8VNL - chains A and B of the 6 polymer chains in the assembly; structure by X-ray diffraction, 1.64 A resolution.

# Chain A
Name: Intron-encoded endonuclease I-PpoI
Source organism: Physarum polycephalum
Notes: EC 3.1.-.-
UniProtKB: Q94702 (PPO1_PHYPO); numbering as in UniProt (aligned over 2-163)
Sequence (162 residues; each row starts with the number of its first residue):
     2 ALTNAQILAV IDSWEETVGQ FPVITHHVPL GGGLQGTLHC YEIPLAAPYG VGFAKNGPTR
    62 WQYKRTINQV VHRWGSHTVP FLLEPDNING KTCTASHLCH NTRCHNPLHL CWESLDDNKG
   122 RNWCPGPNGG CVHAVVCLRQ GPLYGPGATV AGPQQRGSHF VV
Bound ions: Zn2+ site 1: Cys41, Cys100, Cys105, His110; Mn2+: Asn119 (shared with 1 residue of chain D; 1 residue of chain d); Na+: Asn119 (shared with 1 residue of chain D; 1 residue of chain d); Zn2+ site 2: Cys125, Cys132, His134, Cys138
From the paper describing this entry:
  - catalytic residues: His98
  - mutagenesis - H78A/H98A, H98A: decreased catalytic activity
  - mutagenesis - H78A: unchanged catalytic activity

# Chain B
Name: Intron-encoded endonuclease I-PpoI
Source organism: Physarum polycephalum
Notes: EC 3.1.-.-
UniProtKB: Q94702 (PPO1_PHYPO); residues 202-363 here correspond to UniProt positions 2-163 (UniProt number = residue number - 200)
Sequence (162 residues; row label = number of the first residue in the row):
   202 ALTNAQILAV IDSWEETVGQ FPVITHHVPL GGGLQGTLHC YEIPLAAPYG VGFAKNGPTR
   262 WQYKRTINQV VHRWGSHTVP FLLEPDNING KTCTASHLCH NTRCHNPLHL CWESLDDNKG
   322 RNWCPGPNGG CVHAVVCLRQ GPLYGPGATV AGPQQRGSHF VV
Bound ions: Zn2+ site 1: Cys241, Cys300, Cys305, His310; Mn2+: Asn319 (shared with 1 residue of chain C; 1 residue of chain c); Na+: Asn319 (shared with 1 residue of chain C; 1 residue of chain c); Zn2+ site 2: Cys325, Cys332, His334, Cys338

# Interface between chain A and chain B
Residue-residue contacts (121; chain A residue first):
  Leu9(A) - Arg357(B)
  Ile12(A) - Arg357(B)
  Asp13(A) - Arg357(B)  salt bridge
  Glu16(A) - Gln356(B)
  Glu16(A) - Arg357(B)  hydrogen bond (side chain-backbone)
  Glu16(A) - Gly358(B)  hydrogen bond (side chain-backbone)
  Glu16(A) - Phe361(B)
  Val19(A) - Phe361(B)  hydrophobic
  Gly20(A) - Phe361(B)
  Leu39(A) - Val363(B)
  His40(A) - Val362(B)
  His40(A) - Val363(B)  hydrogen bond (side chain-backbone)
  Tyr42(A) - His360(B)  hydrogen bond (side chain-backbone)
  Tyr42(A) - Phe361(B)
  Tyr42(A) - Val362(B)
  Phe82(A) - Ala352(B)  hydrophobic
  Phe82(A) - Gly353(B)
  Glu85(A) - Ala352(B)
  Glu85(A) - Gln355(B)
  Pro86(A) - Val351(B)
  Ile89(A) - Ala349(B)
  Ile89(A) - Val351(B)  hydrophobic
  Asn90(A) - Ala349(B)
  Cys94(A) - Val351(B)  hydrophobic
  Leu99(A) - Pro354(B)  hydrophobic
  Asn107(A) - Phe361(B)
  Asn107(A) - Val362(B)  hydrogen bond (side chain-backbone)
  Pro108(A) - Pro354(B)
  Pro108(A) - Gln355(B)  hydrogen bond (backbone-backbone)
  Pro108(A) - Phe361(B)
  Leu109(A) - Pro354(B)
  Leu109(A) - Gln355(B)
  Leu109(A) - Gln356(B)
  Leu109(A) - Phe361(B)
  Leu109(A) - Val362(B)
  Leu109(A) - Val363(B)
  His110(A) - Val363(B)  hydrogen bond (side chain-backbone)
  Leu111(A) - Gly353(B)
  Leu111(A) - Pro354(B)
  Cys112(A) - Thr350(B)
  Cys112(A) - Ala352(B)
  Trp113(A) - Thr350(B)
  Trp113(A) - Val351(B)  hydrogen bond (backbone-backbone)
  Trp113(A) - Ala352(B)  hydrogen bond (backbone-backbone)
  Glu114(A) - Thr350(B)  hydrogen bond
  Asp117(A) - Trp324(B)  hydrogen bond (backbone-side chain)
  Asp117(A) - Leu344(B)
  Asp118(A) - Gly348(B)
  Asp118(A) - Ala349(B)  hydrogen bond (side chain-backbone)
  Lys120(A) - Trp324(B)
  Gly121(A) - Trp324(B)
  Arg122(A) - Thr350(B)  hydrogen bond
  Trp124(A) - Asp317(B)  hydrogen bond (side chain-backbone)
  Trp124(A) - Lys320(B)
  Trp124(A) - Gly321(B)
  Trp124(A) - Trp324(B)  hydrophobic
  Val133(A) - Tyr345(B)
  Val133(A) - Gly346(B)
  Val133(A) - Pro347(B)
  His134(A) - Pro347(B)
  Ala135(A) - Pro347(B)  hydrogen bond (backbone-backbone)
  Val136(A) - Thr350(B)
  Val136(A) - Pro354(B)
  Leu144(A) - Asp317(B)
  Tyr145(A) - Val333(B)
  Gly146(A) - Val333(B)
  Pro147(A) - Val333(B)
  Pro147(A) - His334(B)
  Pro147(A) - Ala335(B)  hydrogen bond (backbone-backbone)
  Gly148(A) - Asp318(B)
  Ala149(A) - Ile289(B)
  Ala149(A) - Asp318(B)  hydrogen bond (backbone-side chain)
  Thr150(A) - Cys312(B)
  Thr150(A) - Trp313(B)
  Thr150(A) - Glu314(B)  hydrogen bond
  Thr150(A) - Asp318(B)
  Thr150(A) - Arg322(B)  hydrogen bond
  Thr150(A) - Val336(B)
  Val151(A) - Glu285(B)
  Val151(A) - Pro286(B)  hydrophobic
  Val151(A) - Ile289(B)  hydrophobic
  Val151(A) - Cys294(B)  hydrophobic
  Val151(A) - Trp313(B)  hydrogen bond (backbone-backbone)
  Ala152(A) - Phe282(B)  hydrophobic
  Ala152(A) - Glu285(B)
  Ala152(A) - Cys312(B)
  Ala152(A) - Trp313(B)  hydrogen bond (backbone-backbone)
  Gly153(A) - Phe282(B)
  Gly153(A) - Leu311(B)
  Pro154(A) - Leu299(B)  hydrophobic
  Pro154(A) - Pro308(B)
  Pro154(A) - Leu309(B)
  Pro154(A) - Leu311(B)
  Pro154(A) - Val336(B)
  Gln155(A) - Pro308(B)  hydrogen bond (backbone-backbone)
  Gln155(A) - Leu309(B)
  Gln156(A) - Glu216(B)
  Gln156(A) - Leu309(B)
  Arg157(A) - Leu209(B)
  Arg157(A) - Ile212(B)
  Arg157(A) - Asp213(B)  salt bridge
  Arg157(A) - Glu216(B)  hydrogen bond (backbone-side chain)
  Gly158(A) - Glu216(B)  hydrogen bond (backbone-side chain)
  His160(A) - Glu216(B)
  His160(A) - Glu217(B)
  His160(A) - Tyr242(B)  hydrogen bond (backbone-side chain)
  Phe161(A) - Glu216(B)
  Phe161(A) - Val219(B)  hydrophobic
  Phe161(A) - Gly220(B)
  Phe161(A) - Tyr242(B)
  Phe161(A) - Asn307(B)
  Phe161(A) - Pro308(B)
  Phe161(A) - Leu309(B)
  Val162(A) - His240(B)
  Val162(A) - Tyr242(B)  hydrogen bond (backbone-side chain)
  Val162(A) - Asn307(B)  hydrogen bond (backbone-side chain)
  Val162(A) - Leu309(B)
  Val163(A) - Leu239(B)
  Val163(A) - His240(B)  hydrogen bond (backbone-side chain)
  Val163(A) - Leu309(B)
  Val163(A) - His310(B)  hydrogen bond (backbone-side chain)
Other interface residues (no listed pair), chain A (57 interface residues in all): Glu17, Thr38, Asn88, Leu139
Other interface residues (no listed pair), chain B (56 interface residues in all): Pro281, Asn290, Leu339

# Overview
57 residues of chain A and 56 residues of chain B are in contact; the contacts include 29 hydrogen bonds and 2
salt bridges. Among the polar pairs are Asp13(A)-Arg357(B), Arg157(A)-Asp213(B) and Glu16(A)-Arg357(B). From
the paper: the catalytic residue His98(A); H78A/H98A and H98A of chain A reduce catalytic activity.
Both chains are Intron-encoded endonuclease I-PpoI (Physarum polycephalum). Entry 8VNL (Homing endonuclease
I-PpoI-DNA complex:reaction at pH6.0 (K+ MES) with 500 uM Mn2+ for 240s) was determined by X-ray diffraction,
deposited together with 8VMO, 8VMP, 8VMQ, 8VMR, 8VMS, 8VMT and 35 further entries.
